7F4W - chains A and E of the 3 polymer chains in the assembly; structure by X-ray diffraction, 2.90 A resolution.

[Chain A]
Protein: MHC class I antigen
From: Homo sapiens
UniProtKB: D9UAY1 (D9UAY1_HUMAN); residues 1-276 here correspond to UniProt positions 25-300 (UniProt number = residue number + 24)
Sequence (308 residues; each row starts with the number of its first residue; numbers below 1 keep their minus sign (Met-4 is residue -4)):
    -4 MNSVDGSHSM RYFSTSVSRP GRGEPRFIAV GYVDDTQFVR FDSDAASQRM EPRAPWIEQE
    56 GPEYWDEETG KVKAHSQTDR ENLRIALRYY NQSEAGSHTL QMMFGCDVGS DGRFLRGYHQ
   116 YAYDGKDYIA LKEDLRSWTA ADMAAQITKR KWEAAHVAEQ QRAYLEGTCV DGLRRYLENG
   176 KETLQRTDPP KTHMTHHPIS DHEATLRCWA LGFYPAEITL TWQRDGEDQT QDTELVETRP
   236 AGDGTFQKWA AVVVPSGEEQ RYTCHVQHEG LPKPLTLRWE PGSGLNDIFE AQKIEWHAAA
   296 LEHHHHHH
Not modelled in the structure: 276-303
Sequence notes: initiating methionine (-4); expression tag (-3 to 0, 277-303)
Disulfide bonds: Cys101-Cys164, Cys203-Cys259

[Chain E]
Protein: SARS-CoV-2 T-cell Epitope pep4
Sequence (9 residues; each row starts with the number of its first residue):
     1 NYNYLYRLF

[Interface between chain A and chain E]
Residue-residue contacts - 42 pairs, chain A then chain E:
  Met5(A) - Asn1(E)
  Tyr7(A) - Asn1(E)  hydrogen bond (side chain-backbone)
  Tyr7(A) - Tyr2(E)  hydrophobic
  Ala24(A) - Tyr2(E)
  Met45(A) - Tyr2(E)  hydrophobic
  Tyr59(A) - Asn1(E)
  Glu63(A) - Asn1(E)
  Glu63(A) - Tyr2(E)  hydrogen bond (side chain-backbone)
  Lys66(A) - Tyr2(E)  hydrogen bond (side chain-backbone)
  Lys66(A) - Asn3(E)
  Lys66(A) - Tyr4(E)
  Lys66(A) - Tyr6(E)  hydrogen bond (backbone-side chain)
  His70(A) - Tyr2(E)  hydrogen bond
  His70(A) - Tyr6(E)
  Thr73(A) - Tyr6(E)
  Thr73(A) - Arg7(E)
  Thr73(A) - Leu8(E)
  Asn77(A) - Arg7(E)
  Asn77(A) - Leu8(E)
  Asn77(A) - Phe9(E)  hydrogen bond (side chain-backbone)
  Ile80(A) - Phe9(E)
  Tyr84(A) - Phe9(E)
  Leu95(A) - Phe9(E)  hydrophobic
  Phe99(A) - Tyr2(E)  hydrophobic
  Phe99(A) - Asn3(E)
  Tyr116(A) - Phe9(E)  hydrophobic
  Tyr123(A) - Phe9(E)  hydrophobic
  Thr143(A) - Phe9(E)
  Lys146(A) - Phe9(E)  hydrogen bond (side chain-backbone)
  Trp147(A) - Arg7(E)
  Trp147(A) - Leu8(E)  hydrogen bond (side chain-backbone)
  Gln155(A) - Leu5(E)
  Gln156(A) - Asn3(E)  hydrogen bond
  Gln156(A) - Leu5(E)
  Tyr159(A) - Asn1(E)  hydrogen bond (side chain-backbone)
  Tyr159(A) - Tyr2(E)
  Tyr159(A) - Asn3(E)
  Tyr159(A) - Tyr4(E)
  Thr163(A) - Asn1(E)
  Thr163(A) - Tyr4(E)
  Arg170(A) - Asn1(E)  hydrogen bond
  Tyr171(A) - Asn1(E)  hydrogen bond (side chain-backbone)
Interface residues without a listed pair, chain A (37 interface residues in all): Ser9, Phe22, Val67, Ala69, Glu76, Ala81, Met97, His114, Ala150, Val152, Ala158, Gly167

[Overview]
Chain A and chain E form an interface of 37 and 9 residues respectively; the contacts include 12 hydrogen
bonds. Polar pairs include Tyr7(A)-Asn1(E), Glu63(A)-Tyr2(E) and Lys66(A)-Tyr2(E).
Chain A is MHC class I antigen (Homo sapiens) and chain E is SARS-CoV-2 T-cell Epitope pep4; the structure,
Complex structure of HLA2402 with recognizing SARS-CoV-2 epitope pep4, was determined by X-ray diffraction,
deposited together with 7EU2.
